8AUT - chain A; structure by X-ray diffraction, 2.69 A resolution.

== Chain A ==
Protein: Oxidoreductase
Source organism: Hapalosiphon welwitschii UH IC-52-3
Reference sequence: A0A075X7C6 (A0A075X7C6_9CYAN); residues 1-290 here = UniProt positions 1-290
Sequence (310 residues; each row starts with the number of its first residue; numbers below 1 keep their minus sign (Met-19 is residue -19)):
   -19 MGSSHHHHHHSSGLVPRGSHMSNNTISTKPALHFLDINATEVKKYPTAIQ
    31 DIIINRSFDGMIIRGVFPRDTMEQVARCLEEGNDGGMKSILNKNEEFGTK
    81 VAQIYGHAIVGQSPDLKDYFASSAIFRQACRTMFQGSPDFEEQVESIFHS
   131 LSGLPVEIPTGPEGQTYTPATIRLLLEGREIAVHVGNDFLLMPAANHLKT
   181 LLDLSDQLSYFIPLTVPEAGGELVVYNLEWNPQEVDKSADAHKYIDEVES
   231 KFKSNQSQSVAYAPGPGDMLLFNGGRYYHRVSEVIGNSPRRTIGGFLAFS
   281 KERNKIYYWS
Unresolved in the structure: -19 to 10, 215-219
Sequence notes: initiating methionine (-19); expression tag (-18 to 0); engineered mutation Ala221 (Leu in A0A075X7C6)
Metal / ion sites: Zn2+: His164, His259 (together with 2-oxoglutaric acid)
Ligand contacts:
  - 2-oxoglutaric acid (AKG): Arg153, Ile161, His164, Ser189, Tyr190, Phe191, His259, Val261, Arg270, Thr272, Gly275, Phe276
  - 12-epi-hapalindole C isoniltrile (OAU; 3-[(1S,2R,3S,6S)-3-ethenyl-2-isocyano-3-methyl-6-prop-1-en-2-yl-cyclohexyl]-1H-indole): Asn74, Phe77, Val81, Ala82, Ile84, Ala88, Val90, Arg153, Ile161, Ala162, His164, Phe169, Tyr224, Ile225, Phe276
What the authors report for this chain:
  - binding site for 12-epi-hapalindole C isoniltrile: Phe77, Val90, Arg153, His164, Phe169, Ile225, Phe276
  - conformationally variable residues: Ile84
  - mutagenesis - V81L/I161V: increased catalytic activity on 2
  - mutagenesis - V81M/A88G/I161A: increased catalytic activity on substrate 2

== In short ==
Ligands of chain A: 2-oxoglutaric acid and 12-epi-hapalindole C isoniltrile. His164 and His259 form the Zn2+
site. The paper reports a binding site for 12-epi-hapalindole C isoniltrile at Phe77, Val90 and Arg153 among
others; V81L/I161V increase catalytic activity on 2.
Chain A is Oxidoreductase (Hapalosiphon welwitschii UH IC-52-3); the structure, WelO5* L221A bound to Zn(II),
Cl, 2-oxoglutarate, and 12-epi-hapalindole C, was determined by X-ray diffraction, deposited together with
8ACV.
